PDB entry 1YNF | X-ray diffraction, 1.90 A resolution | chains A and F

== Chain A (and F) ==
Protein: Succinylarginine dihydrolase
From: Escherichia coli
Notes: EC 3.-.-.-; chain F of this document is another copy of the same molecule, construct and numbering; everything in this record applies to it too
UniProtKB: P76216 (ASTB_ECOLI); numbering as in UniProt (aligned over 2-447)
Chain sequence (458 residues; row label = number of the first residue in the row; numbers below 1 keep their minus sign (Met-10 is residue -10)):
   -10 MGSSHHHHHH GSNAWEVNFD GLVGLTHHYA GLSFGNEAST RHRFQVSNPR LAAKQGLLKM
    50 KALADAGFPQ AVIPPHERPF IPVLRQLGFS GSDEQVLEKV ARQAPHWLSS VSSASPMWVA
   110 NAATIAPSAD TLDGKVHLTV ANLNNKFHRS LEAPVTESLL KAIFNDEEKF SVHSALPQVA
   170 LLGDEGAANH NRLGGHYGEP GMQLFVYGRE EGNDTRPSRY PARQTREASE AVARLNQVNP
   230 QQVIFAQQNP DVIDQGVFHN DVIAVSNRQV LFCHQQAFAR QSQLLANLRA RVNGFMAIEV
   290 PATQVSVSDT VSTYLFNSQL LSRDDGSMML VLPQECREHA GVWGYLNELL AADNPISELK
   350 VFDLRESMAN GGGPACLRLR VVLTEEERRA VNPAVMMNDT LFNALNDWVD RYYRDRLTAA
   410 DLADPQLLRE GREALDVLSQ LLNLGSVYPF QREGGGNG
Unresolved in the structure: -10 to 1, 20-30, 442-447
Construct notes: expression tag (-10 to 1); modified residue (49, 106, 191, 285, 317-318, 357, 385-386)
Modified positions: Mse49, Mse106, Mse191, Mse285, Mse317, Mse318, Mse357, Mse385, Mse386 (selenomethionine; parent Met)
Ion coordination: K+: Leu338, Leu339, Ala341, Asn343, Ile345

== How chain A and chain F interact ==
Pairs across the interface (35):
  Arg74(A) with Leu224(F)
  Gln75(A) with Ala164(F), hydrogen bond (side chain-backbone); Leu165(F); Pro166(F); Leu224(F)
  Leu76(A) with Leu171(F), hydrophobic; Ala220(F); Arg223(F), hydrogen bond (backbone-side chain)
  Gly77(A) with Arg223(F); Leu224(F)
  Phe78(A) with Arg223(F)
  Trp96(A) with Leu170(F), hydrophobic
  Asn133(A) with Gln167(F), hydrogen bond (side chain-backbone)
  Phe136(A) with Val168(F), hydrophobic
  Ser139(A) with Val168(F)
  Ala164(A) with Gln75(F)
  Pro166(A) with Val72(F), hydrophobic; Gln75(F)
  Gln167(A) with Asn133(F), hydrogen bond (backbone-side chain); Gln167(F)
  Val168(A) with Asn133(F); Phe136(F), hydrophobic; Ser139(F)
  Leu170(A) with Trp96(F), hydrophobic; Phe136(F), hydrophobic
  Leu171(A) with Leu76(F), hydrophobic; Trp96(F), hydrophobic; Phe136(F), hydrophobic
  Ala220(A) with Leu76(F)
  Arg223(A) with Leu76(F), hydrogen bond (side chain-backbone); Gly77(F); Phe78(F)
  Leu224(A) with Arg74(F); Gln75(F); Gly77(F)
Interface residues without a listed pair, chain A (21 interface residues in all): Val72, Leu165, Glu216
Interface residues without a listed pair, chain F (21 interface residues in all): Glu216

== Summary ==
Chain A and chain F each contribute 21 residues to their interface, with 5 hydrogen bonds. Polar contacts
include Gln75(A)-Ala164(F), Leu76(A)-Arg223(F) and Asn133(A)-Gln167(F). Leu338(A), Leu339(A), Ala341(A),
Asn343(A) and Ile345(A) coordinate K+.
Both chains are Succinylarginine dihydrolase (Escherichia coli). Entry 1YNF (Crystal Structure of
N-Succinylarginine Dihydrolase, AstB, bound to Substrate and Product, an Enzyme from the Arginine ...) was
determined by X-ray diffraction together with 1YNI from the same study.
